Entry 7BQX (electron microscopy, 4.20 A resolution (low resolution: residue-level contacts below are approximate; hydrogen-bond / salt-bridge calls are withheld)); this record covers chains e and f of the 19 polymer chains in the assembly.

# Chain e
Protein: Triplex capsid protein 1
Organism: Epstein-Barr virus (strain B95-8)
UniProtKB: P03187 (TRX1_EBVB9); residue numbers follow UniProt; this construct covers 1-364
Chain sequence (364 residues; numbered 1 to 364; the number before each row is that of its first residue):
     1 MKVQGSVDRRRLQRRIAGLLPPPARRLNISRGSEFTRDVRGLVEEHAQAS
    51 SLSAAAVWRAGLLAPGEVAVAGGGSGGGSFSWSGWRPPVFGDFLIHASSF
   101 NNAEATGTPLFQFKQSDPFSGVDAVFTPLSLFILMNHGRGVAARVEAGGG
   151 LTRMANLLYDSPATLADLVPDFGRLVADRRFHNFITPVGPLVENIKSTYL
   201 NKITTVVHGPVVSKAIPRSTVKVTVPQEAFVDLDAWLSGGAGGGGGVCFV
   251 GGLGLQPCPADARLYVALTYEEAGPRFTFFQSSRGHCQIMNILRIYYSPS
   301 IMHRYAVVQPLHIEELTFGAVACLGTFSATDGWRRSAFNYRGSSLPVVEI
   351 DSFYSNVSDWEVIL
Unresolved in the structure: 1-8, 72-81, 140-149, 239-255

# Chain f
Protein: Triplex capsid protein 2
Organism: Epstein-Barr virus (strain B95-8)
UniProtKB: P25214 (TRX2_EBVB9); residue numbers follow UniProt; this construct covers 1-301
Chain sequence (301 residues; each row starts with the number of its first residue):
     1 MDLKVVVSLSSRLYTDEIAKMQQRIGCILPLASTHGTQNVQGLGLGQVYS
    51 LETVPDYVSMYNYLSDCTLAVLDEVSVDSLILTKIVPGQTYAIKNKYQPF
   101 FQWHGTGSLSVMPPVFGREHATVKLESNDVDIVFPMVLPTPIAEEVLQKI
   151 LLFNVYSRVVMQAPGNADMLDVHMHLGSVSYLGHHYELALPEVPGPLGLA
   201 LLDNLSLYFCIMVTLLPRASMRLVRGLIRHEHHDLLNLFQEMVPDEIARI
   251 DLDDLSVADDLSRMRVMMTYLQSLASLFNLGPRLATAAYSQETLTATCWL
   301 R
Unresolved in the structure: 161-171

# Chain e / chain f interface
Residue-residue contacts (41):
  Arg25(e) with Met1(f); Asp2(f); Leu3(f); Lys4(f)
  Arg26(e) with Asp2(f)
  Gly84(e) with Met1(f)
  Arg180(e) with Arg265(f)
  Gln256(e) with Gln47(f)
  Pro257(e) with Ala32(f); Tyr63(f); Cys67(f)
  Cys258(e) with Ala32(f)
  Pro259(e) with Asp66(f)
  Ala260(e) with Thr34(f)
  Ser283(e) with Asp66(f)
  Arg284(e) with Asp66(f)
  Gly285(e) with Asp66(f)
  Cys287(e) with Leu280(f)
  Gln288(e) with Asn62(f)
  Met290(e) with Ser276(f); Leu277(f)
  Asn291(e) with Asn204(f); Leu277(f)
  Arg294(e) with Asn204(f); Leu207(f); Tyr208(f); Leu277(f)
  Ile313(e) with Leu215(f); Ser262(f); Arg263(f)
  Leu316(e) with Leu215(f); Tyr270(f)
  Thr317(e) with Tyr270(f)
  Val362(e) with Tyr208(f); Thr269(f); Tyr270(f); Ser273(f)
  Ile363(e) with Tyr208(f)
  Leu364(e) with Tyr208(f); Ile211(f); Tyr270(f)
Also at the interface, not in a pair above, chain e (25 interface residues in all): Glu314, Trp360
Also at the interface, not in a pair above, chain f (32 interface residues in all): Ser33, Gln41, Ser65, Asp259, Val266, Gln272, Asn279

# In short
25 residues of chain e face 32 of chain f across their interface.
Chain e is Triplex capsid protein 1 and chain f is Triplex capsid protein 2, both from Epstein-Barr virus
(strain B95-8); the structure, Epstein-Barr virus, C5 portal vertex, was determined by electron microscopy,
deposited together with 7BQT, 7BR7, 7BR8 and 7BSI.
